Entry 5UHB (X-ray diffraction, 4.29 A resolution (low resolution: residue-level contacts below are approximate; hydrogen-bond / salt-bridge calls are withheld)); this record covers chains D and H of the 8 polymer chains in the assembly.

== Chain D ==
Molecule: DNA-directed RNA polymerase subunit beta'
From: Mycobacterium tuberculosis (strain ATCC 25618 / H37Rv)
Notes: EC 2.7.7.6
UniProt: P9WGY7 (RPOC_MYCTU); residues 1-1316 here = UniProt positions 1-1316
Chain sequence (1316 residues; numbered 1 to 1316; the number before each row is that of its first residue):
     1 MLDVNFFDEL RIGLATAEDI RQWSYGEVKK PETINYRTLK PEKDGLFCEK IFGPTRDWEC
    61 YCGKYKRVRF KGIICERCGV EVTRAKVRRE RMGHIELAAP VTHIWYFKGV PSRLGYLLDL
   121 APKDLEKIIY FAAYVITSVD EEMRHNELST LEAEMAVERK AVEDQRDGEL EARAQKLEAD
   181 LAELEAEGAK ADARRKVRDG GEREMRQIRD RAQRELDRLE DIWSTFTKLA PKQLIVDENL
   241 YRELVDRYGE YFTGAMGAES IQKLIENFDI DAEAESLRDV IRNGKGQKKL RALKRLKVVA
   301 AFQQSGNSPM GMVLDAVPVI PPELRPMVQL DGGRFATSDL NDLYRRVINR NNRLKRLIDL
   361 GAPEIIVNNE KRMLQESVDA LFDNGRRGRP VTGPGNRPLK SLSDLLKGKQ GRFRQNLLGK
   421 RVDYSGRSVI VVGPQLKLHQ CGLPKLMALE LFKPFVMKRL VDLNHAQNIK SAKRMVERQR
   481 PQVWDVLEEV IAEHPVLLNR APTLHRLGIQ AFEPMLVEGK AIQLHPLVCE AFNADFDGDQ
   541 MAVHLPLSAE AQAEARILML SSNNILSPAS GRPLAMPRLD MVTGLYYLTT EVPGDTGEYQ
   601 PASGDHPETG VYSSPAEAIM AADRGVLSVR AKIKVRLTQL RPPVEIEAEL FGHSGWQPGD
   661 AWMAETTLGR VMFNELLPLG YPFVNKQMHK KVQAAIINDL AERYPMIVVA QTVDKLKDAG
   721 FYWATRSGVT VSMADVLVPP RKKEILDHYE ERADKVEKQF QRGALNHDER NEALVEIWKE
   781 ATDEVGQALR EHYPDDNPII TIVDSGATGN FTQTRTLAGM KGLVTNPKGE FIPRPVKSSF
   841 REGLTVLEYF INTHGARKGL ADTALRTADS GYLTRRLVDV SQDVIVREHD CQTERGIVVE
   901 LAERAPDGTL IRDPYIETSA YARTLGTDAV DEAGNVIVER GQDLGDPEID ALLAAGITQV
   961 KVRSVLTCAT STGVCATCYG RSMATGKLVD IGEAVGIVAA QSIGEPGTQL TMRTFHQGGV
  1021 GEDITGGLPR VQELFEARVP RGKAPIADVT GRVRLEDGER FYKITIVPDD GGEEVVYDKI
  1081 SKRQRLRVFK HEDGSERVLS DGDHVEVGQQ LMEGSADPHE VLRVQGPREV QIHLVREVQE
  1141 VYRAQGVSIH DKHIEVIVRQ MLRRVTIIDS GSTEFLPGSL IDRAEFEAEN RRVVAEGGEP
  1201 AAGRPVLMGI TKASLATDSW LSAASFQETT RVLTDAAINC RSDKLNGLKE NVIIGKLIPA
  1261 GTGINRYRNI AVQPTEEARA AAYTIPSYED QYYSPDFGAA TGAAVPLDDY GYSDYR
Not modelled in the structure: 1-2, 1012-1025, 1282-1316
Ion coordination: Zn2+ site 1: Cys-60, Cys-62, Cys-75, Cys-78; Mg2+: Asp-535, Asp-537, Asp-539; Zn2+ site 2: Cys-891, Cys-968, Cys-975, Cys-978
UniProt features mapped onto this chain:
  - binding site (Zn(2+)): Cys-60, Cys-62, Cys-75, Cys-78, Cys-891, Cys-968, Cys-975, Cys-978
  - binding site (Mg(2+)): Asp-535, Asp-537, Asp-539

== Chain H ==
Molecule: 23-nt DNA strand
Sequence (23 nucleotides; row label = number of the first residue in the row):
     1 TATAATGGGA GCTGTCACGG ATG

== How chain D and chain H interact ==
Pairs across the interface (7):
  Tyr-116(D) / DA21(H)
  Arg-291(D) / DT22(H)
  Lys-294(D) / DA21(H)
  Arg-389(D) / DC12(H)
  Arg-1038(D) / DC18(H)
  Arg-1038(D) / DG19(H)
  Lys-1212(D) / DG19(H)
Also at the interface, not in a pair above, chain H (6 interface residues in all): DG11

== Overview ==
Chain D and chain H each contribute 6 residues to their interface. Cys-60(D), Cys-62(D), Cys-75(D) and
Cys-78(D) form the Zn2+ site 1. The Mg2+ site is built by Asp-535(D), Asp-537(D) and Asp-539(D). From UniProt:
8 Zn2+-binding residues and 3 Mg2+-binding residues on chain D.
Here chain D is DNA-directed RNA polymerase subunit beta' (Mycobacterium tuberculosis (strain ATCC 25618 /
H37Rv)) and chain H is a 23-nt DNA strand. Entry 5UHB (Crystal structure of Mycobacterium tuberculosis
transcription initiation complex in complex with Rifampin) was determined by X-ray diffraction (same
publication as 5UH5, 5UH6, 5UH8, 5UH9, 5UHA, 5UHC and 4 further entries).
